Entry 1SOT (X-ray diffraction, 2.30 A resolution); this record covers chains A and B of the 3 polymer chains in the assembly.

[Chain A (and B)]
Name: Protease degS
From: Escherichia coli
Notes: EC 3.4.21.-; fragment: protease plus PDZ domain; chain B of this document is another copy of the same molecule, construct and numbering; everything in this record applies to it too
UniProtKB: P31137 (DEGS_ECOLI); residue numbers follow UniProt; this construct covers 43-355
Chain sequence (320 residues; row label = number of the first residue in the row):
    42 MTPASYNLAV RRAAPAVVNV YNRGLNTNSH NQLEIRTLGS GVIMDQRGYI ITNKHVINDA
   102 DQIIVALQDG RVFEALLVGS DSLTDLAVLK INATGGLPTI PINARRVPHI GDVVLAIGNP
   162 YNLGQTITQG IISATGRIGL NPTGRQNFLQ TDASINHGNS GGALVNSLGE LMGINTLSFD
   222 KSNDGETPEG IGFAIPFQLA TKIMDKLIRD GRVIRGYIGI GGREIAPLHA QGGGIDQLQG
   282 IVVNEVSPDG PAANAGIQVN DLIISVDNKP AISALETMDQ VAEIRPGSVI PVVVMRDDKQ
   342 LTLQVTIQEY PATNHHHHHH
Unresolved in the structure: 222-229, 265-280, 336-340, 354-361 (chain B: 222-228, 265-279, 337-340)
Modified / non-standard residues: Mse42, Mse85, Mse213, Mse245, Mse319 (selenomethionine; parent Met); Mse336 (selenomethionine)
Sequence notes: modified residue (42, 85, 213, 245, 319, 336); expression tag (356-361)
What the authors report for this chain:
  - catalytic residues: His96, Asp126, Ser201
  - contacts within the chain: Asn94-Ser201, Asp122-Arg256 (salt bridge), Arg253-Glu350 (salt bridge), Leu124-Tyr351, Pro183-Tyr351, Arg256-Tyr351, Tyr258-Tyr351
  - self-association interface (contacts with another copy of this molecule); pairs are residue here / residue on that copy: Leu164-Ile232 (hydrophobic contact), Leu164-Phe234 (hydrophobic contact), Leu164-Pro229 (hydrophobic contact), Ser46, Tyr47, Val51, Ile151, Leu156, Ile168, Ile172, Ser174, Asp193, Asn197, Glu230
  - conformationally variable residues (loop rearrangement, order/disorder transition): His198, Leu218, Asp221 to Pro229
  - mutagenesis - Y162A, S201A, E227A: abolished catalytic activity
  - mutagenesis - P183A: abolished catalytic activity on YYF peptide
  - mutagenesis - D122A: decreased catalytic activity on YYF

[How chain A and chain B interact]
Residue-residue contacts (33; chain A residue first):
  Mse42(A) - Arg53(B)
  Mse42(A) - Arg147(B)
  Mse42(A) - Leu209(B)  hydrophobic
  Pro44(A) - Arg147(B)
  Pro44(A) - Asn207(B)
  Pro44(A) - Ser208(B)
  Pro44(A) - Leu209(B)  hydrophobic
  Ala45(A) - Asp153(B)
  Ala45(A) - Val154(B)  hydrogen bond (backbone-backbone)
  Ala45(A) - Ser208(B)  hydrogen bond (backbone-side chain)
  Ser46(A) - Gly152(B)
  Ser46(A) - Asp153(B)  hydrogen bond
  Tyr47(A) - Gly152(B)  hydrogen bond (backbone-backbone)
  Tyr47(A) - Val154(B)  hydrophobic
  Tyr47(A) - Ile172(B)  hydrophobic
  Asn48(A) - His150(B)
  Asn48(A) - Ile151(B)  hydrogen bond (side chain-backbone)
  Val51(A) - Ile151(B)  hydrophobic
  Asn163(A) - Glu230(B)
  Leu164(A) - Gln191(B)
  Leu164(A) - Ile232(B)  hydrophobic
  Leu164(A) - Phe234(B)  hydrophobic
  Gln166(A) - Ser174(B)
  Thr167(A) - Gln191(B)
  Ile168(A) - Ile151(B)  hydrophobic
  Ile168(A) - Ile172(B)
  Ile168(A) - Ser174(B)  hydrogen bond (backbone-side chain)
  Thr169(A) - Ile172(B)
  Thr169(A) - Asp193(B)
  Gln170(A) - Gln170(B)  hydrogen bond
  Gln170(A) - Ile172(B)
  Gln170(A) - Asp193(B)  hydrogen bond (backbone-side chain)
  Asn197(A) - Glu230(B)  hydrogen bond
Other interface residues (no listed pair), chain A (18 interface residues in all): Thr43, Leu156, Ser195
Other interface residues (no listed pair), chain B (24 interface residues in all): Tyr47, Leu49, Gly171, Gln187, Pro229, Gly231

[In short]
The interface between chain A and chain B involves 18 residues on one side and 24 on the other; the contacts
include 9 hydrogen bonds. Among the polar pairs are Ala45(A)-Ser208(B), Ser46(A)-Asp153(B) and
Asn48(A)-Ile151(B). The paper reports catalytic residues His96(A), Asp126(A) and Ser201(A); Y162A, S201A and
E227A of chain A abolish catalytic activity; 5 substitutions were tested in all.
Chain A and chain B are both Protease degS (Escherichia coli); the structure, Crystal Structure of the DegS
stress sensor, was determined by X-ray diffraction, deposited together with 1SOZ and 1VCW.
